PDB entry 5T90 | X-ray diffraction, 2.80 A resolution | chains B and E of the 10 polymer chains in the assembly

[Chain B (and E)]
Name: Acetylcholine-binding protein
Organism: Lymnaea stagnalis
Notes: chain E of this document is another copy of the same molecule, construct and numbering; everything in this record applies to it too
UniProtKB: P58154 (ACHP_LYMST); residues 1-210 here correspond to UniProt positions 20-229 (UniProt number = residue number + 19)
Sequence (210 residues; numbered 1 to 210; the number before each row is that of its first residue):
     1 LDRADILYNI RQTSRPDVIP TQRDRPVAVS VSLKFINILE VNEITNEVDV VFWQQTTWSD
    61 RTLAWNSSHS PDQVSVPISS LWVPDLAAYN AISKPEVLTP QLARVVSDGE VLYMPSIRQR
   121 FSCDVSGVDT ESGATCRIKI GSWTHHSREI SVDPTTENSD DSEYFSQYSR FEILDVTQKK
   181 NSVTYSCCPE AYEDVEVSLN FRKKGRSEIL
Disordered / not traced: 44-45, 155-160, 206-210 (chain E: 156, 206-210)
Disulfides: C123-C136, C187-C188
Curated features (UniProtKB/Swiss-Prot):
  - glycosylation: N66 (N-linked (GlcNAc...) asparagine)
Reported in the primary citation:
  - mutagenesis - Q55K: unchanged binding to R10F-LsIA
  - mutagenesis - Q55K (15-fold): decreased binding to R10M-LsIA

[Chain B / chain E interface]
Residue-residue contacts (42):
  R3(B) with I19(E); E149(E), salt bridge
  A4(B) with R15(E), hydrogen bond (backbone-side chain); V18(E), hydrophobic
  L7(B) with R15(E); D17(E); V18(E), hydrophobic
  Y8(B) with R15(E)
  R11(B) with D17(E), salt bridge
  N37(B) with S122(E), hydrogen bond
  L39(B) with T45(E), hydrogen bond (backbone-side chain); E47(E); I92(E), hydrophobic
  W53(B) with W143(E)
  S75(B) with T144(E), hydrogen bond; H145(E), hydrogen bond
  E96(B) with K94(E)
  V97(B) with K94(E)
  L98(B) with A91(E); I92(E); S93(E); K94(E); P95(E)
  T99(B) with W143(E)
  P100(B) with D85(E); L86(E); A87(E); W143(E)
  L102(B) with D85(E); T144(E)
  R104(B) with T144(E); H145(E); E149(E), salt bridge
  M114(B) with W143(E), hydrogen bond (backbone-side chain)
  R118(B) with I92(E), hydrogen bond (side chain-backbone); S93(E); R120(E)
  S166(B) with S122(E)
  Y168(B) with N46(E), hydrogen bond (backbone-side chain); D124(E); R137(E), hydrogen bond
  R170(B) with I44(E)
Also at the interface, not in a pair above, chain B (27 interface residues in all): I36, V51, Q73, P77, P115, S116
Also at the interface, not in a pair above, chain E (28 interface residues in all): T21, Y89, C123, H146

[Summary]
27 residues of chain B face 28 of chain E across their interface, with 9 hydrogen bonds and 3 salt bridges.
Polar contacts include R3(B)-E149(E), R11(B)-D17(E) and R104(B)-E149(E). The paper reports that Q55K of chain
B reduces binding to R10M-LsIA; Q55K of chain B leaves binding to R10F-LsIA unchanged.
Chain B and chain E are both Acetylcholine-binding protein (Lymnaea stagnalis); the structure, Structural
mechanisms for alpha-conotoxin selectivity at the human alpha3beta4 nicotinic acetylcholine receptor, was
determined by X-ray diffraction.
